5O66 - chains L and N of the 15 polymer chains in the assembly; structure by electron microscopy, 5.90 A resolution (low resolution: residue-level contacts below are approximate; hydrogen-bond / salt-bridge calls are withheld).

[Chain L]
Molecule: Multidrug efflux pump subunit AcrB
Source organism: Escherichia coli K12
Reference sequence: P31224 (ACRB_ECOLI); residue numbers follow UniProt; this construct covers 1-1049
Amino-acid sequence (1049 residues; row label = number of the first residue in the row):
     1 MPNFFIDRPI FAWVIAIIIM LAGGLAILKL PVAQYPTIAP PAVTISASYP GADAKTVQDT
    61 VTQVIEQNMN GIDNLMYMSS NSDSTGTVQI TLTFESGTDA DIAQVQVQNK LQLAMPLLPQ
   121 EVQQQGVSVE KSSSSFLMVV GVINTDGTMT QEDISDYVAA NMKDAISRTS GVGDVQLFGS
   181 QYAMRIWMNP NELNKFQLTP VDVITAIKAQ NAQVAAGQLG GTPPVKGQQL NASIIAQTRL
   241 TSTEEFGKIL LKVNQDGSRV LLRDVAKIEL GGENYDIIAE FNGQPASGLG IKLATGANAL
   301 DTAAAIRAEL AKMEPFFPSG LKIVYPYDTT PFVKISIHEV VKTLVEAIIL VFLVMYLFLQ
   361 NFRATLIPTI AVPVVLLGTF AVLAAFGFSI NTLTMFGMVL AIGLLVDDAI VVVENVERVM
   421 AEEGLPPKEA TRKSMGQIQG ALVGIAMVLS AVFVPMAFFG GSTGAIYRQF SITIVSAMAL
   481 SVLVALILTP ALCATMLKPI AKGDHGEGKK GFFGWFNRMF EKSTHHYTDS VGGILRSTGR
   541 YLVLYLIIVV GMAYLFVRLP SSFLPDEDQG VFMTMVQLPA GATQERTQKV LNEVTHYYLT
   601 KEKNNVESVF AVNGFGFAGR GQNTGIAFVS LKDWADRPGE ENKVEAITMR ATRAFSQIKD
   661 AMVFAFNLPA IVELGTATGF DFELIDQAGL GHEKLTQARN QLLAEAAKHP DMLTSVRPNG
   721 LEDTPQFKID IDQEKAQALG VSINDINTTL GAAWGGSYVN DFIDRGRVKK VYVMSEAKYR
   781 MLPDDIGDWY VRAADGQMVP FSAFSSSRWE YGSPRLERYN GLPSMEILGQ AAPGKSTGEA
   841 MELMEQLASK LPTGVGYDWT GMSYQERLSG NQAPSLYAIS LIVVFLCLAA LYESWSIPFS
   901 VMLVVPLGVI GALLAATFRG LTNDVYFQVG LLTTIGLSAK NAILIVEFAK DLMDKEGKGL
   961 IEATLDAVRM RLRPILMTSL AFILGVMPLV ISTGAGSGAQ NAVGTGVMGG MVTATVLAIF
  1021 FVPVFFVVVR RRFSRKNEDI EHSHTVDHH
Unresolved in the structure: 1034-1049

[Chain N]
Molecule: Multidrug efflux pump accessory protein AcrZ
Source organism: Escherichia coli O157:H7
Reference sequence: P0AAX1 (ACRZ_ECO57); residues 1-49 here = UniProt positions 1-49
Amino-acid sequence (54 residues; row label = number of the first residue in the row):
     1 MLELLKSLVF AVIMVPVVMA IILGLIYGLG EVFNIFSGVG KKDQPGQNHH HHHH
Unresolved in the structure: 38-54
Differences from the reference sequence: expression tag (50-54)

[Chain L / chain N interface]
Pairs across the interface (32):
  H338(L) with E3(N)
  K342(L) with E3(N); S7(N)
  E346(L) with S7(N)
  L350(L) with A11(N)
  L357(L) with M19(N)
  F358(L) with M19(N)
  F516(L) with M19(N)
  H526(L) with I26(N); Y27(N); G30(N); E31(N)
  D529(L) with N34(N)
  S530(L) with G30(N); F33(N); N34(N)
  G533(L) with S37(N)
  I534(L) with F33(N); S37(N)
  S537(L) with S37(N)
  R540(L) with F36(N); S37(N)
  Y541(L) with F33(N); F36(N); S37(N)
  L980(L) with M19(N)
  L984(L) with V15(N)
  I991(L) with F10(N)
  V1016(L) with L25(N); L29(N)
  F1020(L) with F33(N)
  F1021(L) with F33(N)
Other interface residues (no listed pair), chain L (27 interface residues in all): M519, S523, L544, I983, M987, V1012
Other interface residues (no listed pair), chain N (21 interface residues in all): L4, V12, M14, V18, L23

[In short]
27 residues of chain L face 21 of chain N across their interface.
Chain L is Multidrug efflux pump subunit AcrB (Escherichia coli K12) and chain N is Multidrug efflux pump
accessory protein AcrZ (Escherichia coli O157:H7); the structure, Asymmetric AcrABZ-TolC, was determined by
electron microscopy together with 5NG5, 5V5S and 5NC5 from the same study.
